1UER - chains A and B; structure by X-ray diffraction, 1.60 A resolution.

[Chain A]
Molecule: superoxide dismutase
Organism: Porphyromonas gingivalis
Notes: EC 1.15.1.1
UniProtKB: P19665 (SODF_PORGI); residue numbers follow UniProt; this construct covers 1-191
Chain sequence (191 residues; numbered 1 to 191; the number before each row is that of its first residue):
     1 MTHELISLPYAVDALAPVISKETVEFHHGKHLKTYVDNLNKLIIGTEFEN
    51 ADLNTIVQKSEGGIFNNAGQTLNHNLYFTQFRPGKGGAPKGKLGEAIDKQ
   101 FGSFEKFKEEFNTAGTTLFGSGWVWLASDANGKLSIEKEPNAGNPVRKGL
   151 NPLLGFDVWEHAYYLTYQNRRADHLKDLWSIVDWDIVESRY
UniProt features mapped onto this chain:
  - binding site (Fe(3+)): His-27, His-74, Asp-157, His-161
  - binding site (Mn(2+)): His-27, His-74, Asp-157, His-161
  - mutagenesis: Gly-155 (G155T: Converts the metal-specific activity of the enzyme from a cambialistic type (showing the same activity with Fe and Mn) to an Fe-specific type)
Bound ions: Fe ion: His-27, His-74, Asp-157, His-161

[Chain B]
Molecule: superoxide dismutase
Organism: Porphyromonas gingivalis
Notes: EC 1.15.1.1
UniProtKB: P19665 (SODF_PORGI); residues 201-391 here correspond to UniProt positions 1-191 (UniProt number = residue number - 200)
Chain sequence (191 residues; row label = number of the first residue in the row):
   201 MTHELISLPYAVDALAPVISKETVEFHHGKHLKTYVDNLNKLIIGTEFEN
   251 ADLNTIVQKSEGGIFNNAGQTLNHNLYFTQFRPGKGGAPKGKLGEAIDKQ
   301 FGSFEKFKEEFNTAGTTLFGSGWVWLASDANGKLSIEKEPNAGNPVRKGL
   351 NPLLGFDVWEHAYYLTYQNRRADHLKDLWSIVDWDIVESRY
UniProt features mapped onto this chain:
  - binding site (Fe(3+)): His-227, His-274, Asp-357, His-361
  - binding site (Mn(2+)): His-227, His-274, Asp-357, His-361
Bound ions: Fe ion: His-227, His-274, Asp-357, His-361

[How chain A and chain B interact]
Residue-residue contacts (41):
  Phe-26(A) with Tyr-364(B); Gln-368(B); Asn-369(B)
  Lys-30(A) with Asn-369(B)
  His-31(A) with Glu-360(B); Tyr-364(B), hydrogen bond; Asn-369(B)
  Tyr-35(A) with Phe-319(B), hydrophobic
  Asn-66(A) with Phe-319(B)
  Gln-70(A) with Phe-319(B)
  Phe-119(A) with Tyr-235(B), hydrophobic; Asn-266(B); Gln-270(B); Asn-341(B); Ala-342(B), hydrophobic; Trp-359(B), hydrophobic
  Gly-120(A) with Ser-321(B); Asn-341(B); Trp-359(B)
  Ser-121(A) with Gly-320(B); Ser-321(B), hydrogen bond
  Asn-141(A) with Phe-319(B)
  Ala-142(A) with Phe-319(B), hydrophobic
  Trp-159(A) with Phe-319(B), hydrophobic; Gly-320(B); Glu-360(B)
  Glu-160(A) with His-231(B); Trp-359(B); Glu-360(B), hydrogen bond (backbone-side chain); His-361(B), salt bridge
  His-161(A) with Glu-360(B), salt bridge; Tyr-364(B)
  Tyr-164(A) with Phe-226(B); His-231(B), hydrogen bond; His-361(B); Leu-365(B), hydrophobic
  Leu-165(A) with Tyr-364(B), hydrophobic
  Gln-168(A) with Phe-226(B)
  Asn-169(A) with Phe-226(B); Lys-230(B); His-231(B)

[Overview]
The chain A/chain B interface involves 18 residues from each chain; the contacts include 4 hydrogen bonds and
2 salt bridges. Among the polar pairs are Glu-160(A)/His-361(B), His-161(A)/Glu-360(B) and
His-31(A)/Tyr-364(B).
Chain A and chain B are both superoxide dismutase (Porphyromonas gingivalis); the structure, Crystal structure
of Porphyromonas gingivalis SOD, was determined by X-ray diffraction together with 1UES from the same study.
